PDB entry 9E7L | electron microscopy, 3.33 A resolution | chains C and D of the 23 polymer chains in the assembly

# Chain C
Protein: V-type proton ATPase subunit c''
Organism: Saccharomyces cerevisiae
UniProt: P23968 (VATO_YEAST); numbering as in UniProt (aligned over 1-213)
Chain sequence (213 residues; row label = number of the first residue in the row):
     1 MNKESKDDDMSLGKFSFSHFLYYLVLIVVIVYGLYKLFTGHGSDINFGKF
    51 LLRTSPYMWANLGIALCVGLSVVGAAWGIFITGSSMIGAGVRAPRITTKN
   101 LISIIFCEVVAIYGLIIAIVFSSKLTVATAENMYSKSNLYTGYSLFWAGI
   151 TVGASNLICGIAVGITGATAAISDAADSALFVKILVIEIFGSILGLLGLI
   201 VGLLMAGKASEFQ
Not modelled in the structure: 1-15
UniProt features mapped onto this chain:
  - site: Glu108 (Essential for proton translocation)

# Chain D
Protein: V-type proton ATPase subunit c'
Organism: Saccharomyces cerevisiae
UniProt: P32842 (VATL2_YEAST); residues 1-164 here = UniProt positions 1-164
Chain sequence (164 residues; numbered 1 to 164; the number before each row is that of its first residue):
     1 MSTQLASNIYAPLYAPFFGFAGCAAAMVLSCLGAAIGTAKSGIGIAGIGT
    51 FKPELIMKSLIPVVMSGILAIYGLVVAVLIAGNLSPTEDYTLFNGFMHLS
   101 CGLCVGFACLSSGYAIGMVGDVGVRKYMHQPRLFVGIVLILIFSEVLGLY
   151 GMIVALILNTRGSE
Not modelled in the structure: 1-6
UniProt features mapped onto this chain:
  - site: Glu145 (Essential for proton translocation)

# Interface between chain C and chain D
Residue-residue contacts (45; chain C residue first):
  Gly48(C) - Tyr14(D)
  Leu51(C) - Phe17(D)  hydrophobic
  Leu52(C) - Leu13(D)  hydrophobic
  Lys136(C) - Pro86(D)
  Lys136(C) - Glu88(D)  hydrogen bond (side chain-backbone)
  Leu139(C) - Leu13(D)  hydrophobic
  Tyr140(C) - Phe20(D)
  Tyr140(C) - Leu84(D)
  Tyr140(C) - Ser85(D)
  Tyr140(C) - Pro86(D)  hydrophobic
  Tyr143(C) - Leu13(D)
  Tyr143(C) - Tyr14(D)
  Tyr143(C) - Phe17(D)  hydrophobic
  Ser144(C) - Phe20(D)
  Trp147(C) - Phe17(D)
  Trp147(C) - Phe20(D)
  Trp147(C) - Ala21(D)  hydrophobic
  Trp147(C) - Ala24(D)  hydrophobic
  Thr151(C) - Ala24(D)
  Thr151(C) - Val28(D)
  Ala154(C) - Val28(D)  hydrophobic
  Ile158(C) - Val28(D)
  Ile158(C) - Cys31(D)
  Ile158(C) - Leu32(D)  hydrophobic
  Ile158(C) - Ala35(D)  hydrophobic
  Thr169(C) - Ile43(D)
  Thr169(C) - Ala46(D)
  Leu180(C) - Gly49(D)
  Leu180(C) - Pro53(D)  hydrophobic
  Leu180(C) - Ile56(D)  hydrophobic
  Lys183(C) - Ile56(D)
  Lys183(C) - Met57(D)
  Ile184(C) - Ala46(D)  hydrophobic
  Ile187(C) - Thr38(D)
  Leu194(C) - Ala70(D)  hydrophobic
  Leu197(C) - Ala70(D)  hydrophobic
  Val201(C) - Met27(D)  hydrophobic
  Val201(C) - Leu74(D)  hydrophobic
  Leu204(C) - Val78(D)  hydrophobic
  Met205(C) - Phe20(D)
  Met205(C) - Cys23(D)  hydrophobic
  Lys208(C) - Gly82(D)
  Lys208(C) - Leu84(D)  hydrogen bond (side chain-backbone)
  Lys208(C) - Ser85(D)
  Lys208(C) - Pro86(D)
Also at the interface, not in a pair above, chain C (31 interface residues in all): Phe47, Tyr134, Ser155, Ala162, Ile165, Ala176, Val186, Phe190
Also at the interface, not in a pair above, chain D (40 interface residues in all): Pro16, Phe18, Ala34, Gly42, Ile45, Thr50, Leu60, Val63, Val64, Ala77, Ala81, Thr87, Asp89

# Overview
31 residues of chain C face 40 of chain D across their interface; the contacts include 2 hydrogen bonds. Polar
pairs include Lys136(C)-Glu88(D) and Lys208(C)-Leu84(D).
Chain C is V-type proton ATPase subunit c'' and chain D is V-type proton ATPase subunit c', both from
Saccharomyces cerevisiae; the structure, Yeast V-ATPase Vo proton channel bound to nanobody 2WVA7, was
determined by electron microscopy together with 9E76 and 9MJ4 from the same study.
